9BU7 - chains F and I of the 9 polymer chains in the assembly; structure by electron microscopy, 3.64 A resolution.

# Chain F
Name: Protein Rep68
From: adeno-associated virus 2
Notes: EC 3.6.4.12
Reference sequence: P03132 (REP68_AAV2S); numbering as in UniProt (aligned over 2-490)
Chain sequence (491 residues; row label = number of the first residue in the row; numbering starts at 0):
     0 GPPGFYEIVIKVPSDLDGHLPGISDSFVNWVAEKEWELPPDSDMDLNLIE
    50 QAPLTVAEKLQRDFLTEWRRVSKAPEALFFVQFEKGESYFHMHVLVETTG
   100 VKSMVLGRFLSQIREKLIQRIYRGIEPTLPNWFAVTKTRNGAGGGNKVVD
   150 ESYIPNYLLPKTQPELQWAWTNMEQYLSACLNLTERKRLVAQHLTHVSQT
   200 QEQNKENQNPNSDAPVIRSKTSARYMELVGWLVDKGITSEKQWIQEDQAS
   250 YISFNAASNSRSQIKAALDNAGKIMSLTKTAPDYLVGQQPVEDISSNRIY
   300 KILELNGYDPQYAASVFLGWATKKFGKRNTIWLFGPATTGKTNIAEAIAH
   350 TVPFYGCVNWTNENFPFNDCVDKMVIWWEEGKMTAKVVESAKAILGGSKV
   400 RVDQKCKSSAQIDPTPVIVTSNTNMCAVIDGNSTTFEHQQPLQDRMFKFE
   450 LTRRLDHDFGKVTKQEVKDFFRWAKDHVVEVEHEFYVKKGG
Unresolved in the structure: 0-212, 429-434, 490
Differences from the reference sequence: expression tag (0-1); conflict Ser-151 (Cys in P03132)
Metal / ion sites: Mg2+: Thr-341, Glu-378
Ligand contacts:
  - ATP-gamma-S (AGS; phosphothiophosphoric acid-adenylate ester), molecule 1: Gly-325, Lys-326, Pro-440, Arg-444
  - ATP-gamma-S (AGS), molecule 2: Pro-335, Ala-336, Thr-337, Thr-338, Gly-339, Lys-340, Thr-341, Asn-342, Glu-379, Leu-454, Asp-455, His-456, Phe-458, Gly-459, Lys-460
UniProt features mapped onto this chain:
  - motif: His-90 to His-92 (RCR-2), Tyr-156 to Lys-160 (RCR-3)
  - active site: Tyr-156 (For nuclease activity)
  - binding site (a divalent metal cation): Glu-83, His-90, His-92
  - binding site (ATP): Gly-334 to Thr-341
From the paper describing this entry:
  - self-association interface (contacts with another copy of this molecule); pairs are residue here / residue on that copy: His-456/His-482 (pi stacking), Ala-213, Arg-223, Leu-227, Phe-253
  - binding site for ATP-gamma-S: Thr-337, Thr-338, Lys-340, Thr-341, Asn-342, Arg-444, Asp-455
  - mutagenesis - F364A: decreased catalytic activity on trs nicking
  - mutagenesis - F364A: abolished catalytic activity (helicase activity)

# Chain I
Molecule: 21-nt DNA strand
Sequence (21 nucleotides; numbered 1 to 21; the number before each row is that of its first residue):
     1 GAGCGAGCGCCGAGCCCCAAC
Unresolved in the structure: 1-4, 19-21

# How chain F and chain I interact
Residue-residue contacts (6; chain F residue first):
  Asn-258(F) / DG5(I)  phosphate contact
  Asn-361(F) / DG14(I)  hydrogen bond to the phosphate
  Phe-364(F) / DA13(I)  phosphate contact
  Lys-404(F) / DA13(I)  phosphate contact
  Lys-404(F) / DG14(I)  salt bridge to the phosphate
  Cys-405(F) / DA13(I)  hydrogen bond to the phosphate
Also at the interface, not in a pair above, chain F (6 interface residues in all): Gln-403
Also at the interface, not in a pair above, chain I (4 interface residues in all): DG12

# Overview
6 residues of chain F and 4 residues of chain I are in contact, with 2 hydrogen bonds and 1 salt bridge. Polar
contacts include Asn-361(F)/DG14(I), Cys-405(F)/DA13(I) and Lys-404(F)/DG14(I). The paper reports a binding
site for ATP-gamma-S at Thr-337(F), Thr-338(F) and Lys-340(F) among others; F364A of chain F reduces catalytic
activity on trs nicking.
Chain F is Protein Rep68 (adeno-associated virus 2) and chain I is a 21-nt DNA strand; the structure, Cryo-EM
Structure of AAV2 Rep68 bound to integration site AAVS1: Insights into the mechanism of DNA ..., was
determined by electron microscopy together with 9BC5 from the same study.
